2F99 - chains A and C of the 4 polymer chains in the assembly; structure by X-ray diffraction, 1.90 A resolution.

# Chain A (and C)
Name: Aklanonic Acid methyl Ester Cyclase, AknH
Source organism: Streptomyces galilaeus
Notes: chain C of this document is another copy of the same molecule, construct and numbering; everything in this record applies to it too
Sequence (153 residues; each row starts with the number of its first residue; numbers below 1 keep their minus sign (Met-8 is residue -8)):
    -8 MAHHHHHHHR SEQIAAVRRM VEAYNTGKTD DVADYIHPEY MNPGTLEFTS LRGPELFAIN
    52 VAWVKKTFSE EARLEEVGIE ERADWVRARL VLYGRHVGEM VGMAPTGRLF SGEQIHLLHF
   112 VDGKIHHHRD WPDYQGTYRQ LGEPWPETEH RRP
Not modelled in the structure: -8 to 0, 142-144 (chain C: -8 to 1, 142-144)
Construct notes: initiating methionine (-8); cloning artifact (-7, 1); expression tag (-6 to 0)
Ligand contacts: AKV ({3-[(1R,3S)-1,3-dihydroxypentyl]-4,5,9,10-tetrahydroxy-2-anthryl}acetate): Phe39, Ile50, Asn51, Trp54, Val55, Phe59, Leu83, Met91, Val92, Met94, Gln105, Asp121, Pro123, Tyr125, Thr128, Tyr129

# Chain A / chain C interface
Pairs across the interface (20; chain A residue first):
  Glu66(A) with Leu100(C)
  Val68(A) with Arg99(C), hydrogen bond (backbone-side chain); Arg130(C)
  Val82(A) with Gln131(C)
  Tyr84(A) with Tyr84(C), hydrophobic; Phe101(C); Ser102(C)
  Arg99(A) with Glu67(C); Val68(C), hydrogen bond (side chain-backbone)
  Leu100(A) with Glu66(C)
  Phe101(A) with Tyr84(C)
  Ser102(A) with Tyr84(C); Ser102(C), hydrogen bond
  Glu104(A) with Gly127(C); Arg130(C), salt bridge
  Gly127(A) with Glu104(C)
  Arg130(A) with Val68(C); Glu104(C), salt bridge
  Gln131(A) with Val82(C); Glu104(C)
Also at the interface, not in a pair above, chain A (14 interface residues in all): Glu67, Gly133
Also at the interface, not in a pair above, chain C (14 interface residues in all): Gly133

# Summary
The chain A/chain C interface involves 14 residues from each chain; the contacts include 3 hydrogen bonds and
2 salt bridges. Polar contacts include Glu104(A)-Arg130(C), Val68(A)-Arg99(C) and Ser102(A)-Ser102(C). Chain A
binds compound AKV.
Chain A and chain C are both Aklanonic Acid methyl Ester Cyclase, AknH (Streptomyces galilaeus); the
structure, Crystal structure of the polyketide cyclase AknH with bound substrate and product analogue:
implications for catalytic ..., was determined by X-ray diffraction (same publication as 2F98).
